Entry 6D4B (X-ray diffraction, 1.45 A resolution); this record covers chains A and B.

[Chain A (and B)]
Protein: Formate dehydrogenase
From: Candida boidinii
Notes: EC 1.17.1.9; chain B of this document is another copy of the same molecule, construct and numbering; everything in this record applies to it too
Reference sequence: A0A0A1EQY0 (A0A0A1EQY0_CANBO); residues 1-364 here = UniProt positions 1-364
Chain sequence (364 residues; numbered 1 to 364; the number before each row is that of its first residue):
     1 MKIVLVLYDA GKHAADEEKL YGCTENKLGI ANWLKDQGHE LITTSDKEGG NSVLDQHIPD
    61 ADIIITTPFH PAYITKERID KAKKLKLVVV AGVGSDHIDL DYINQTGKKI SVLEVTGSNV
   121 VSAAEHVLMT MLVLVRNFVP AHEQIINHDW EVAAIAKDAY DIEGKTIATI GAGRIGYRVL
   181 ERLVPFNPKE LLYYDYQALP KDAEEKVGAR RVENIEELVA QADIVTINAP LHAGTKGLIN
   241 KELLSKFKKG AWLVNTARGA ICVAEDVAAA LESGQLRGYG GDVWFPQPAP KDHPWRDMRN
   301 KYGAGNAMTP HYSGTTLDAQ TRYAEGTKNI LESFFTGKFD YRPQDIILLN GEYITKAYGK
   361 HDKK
Disordered / not traced: 362-364
Construct notes: engineered mutation Ala-123 (Val in A0A0A1EQY0)
Residues lining bound ligands: NAD (nicotinamide-adenine-dinucleotide): Phe-69, Val-93, Gly-94, Asp-96, Asn-119, Val-120, Ala-123, Ile-170, Gly-171, Ala-172, Gly-173, Arg-174, Ile-175, Gly-176, Tyr-194, Asp-195, Tyr-196, Gln-197, Asn-228, Ala-229, Pro-230, His-232, Gly-234, Thr-235, Thr-256, Ala-257, Arg-258, Asp-282, Val-283, His-311, Ser-313, Gly-314, Ala-357, Tyr-358

[How chain A and chain B interact]
Contacting residue pairs - 168 pairs, chain A then chain B:
  Tyr-8(A) / Val-152(B)  hydrophobic
  Tyr-8(A) / Ala-153(B)  hydrophobic
  Ala-10(A) / Glu-151(B)
  Ala-10(A) / Ala-153(B)  hydrophobic
  His-13(A) / Glu-151(B)  salt bridge
  His-13(A) / Ala-153(B)
  His-13(A) / Ala-154(B)
  His-13(A) / Lys-157(B)  hydrogen bond
  Asp-16(A) / Lys-157(B)  salt bridge
  Asp-16(A) / Tyr-302(B)  hydrogen bond (backbone-side chain)
  Glu-17(A) / Lys-157(B)
  Lys-19(A) / Tyr-160(B)
  Leu-20(A) / Ala-153(B)  hydrophobic
  Leu-20(A) / Ala-156(B)  hydrophobic
  Leu-20(A) / Lys-157(B)
  Phe-69(A) / Val-152(B)
  Val-121(A) / Glu-163(B)
  Ser-122(A) / Arg-136(B)  hydrogen bond (backbone-side chain)
  Ser-122(A) / Asp-161(B)  hydrogen bond
  Glu-125(A) / Arg-136(B)  salt bridge
  Glu-125(A) / Asp-161(B)
  Glu-125(A) / Ile-162(B)  hydrogen bond (side chain-backbone)
  Glu-125(A) / Glu-163(B)  hydrogen bond (side chain-backbone)
  His-126(A) / Arg-136(B)
  Leu-128(A) / Phe-186(B)  hydrophobic
  Met-129(A) / Leu-132(B)
  Met-129(A) / Val-133(B)  hydrophobic
  Met-129(A) / Arg-136(B)
  Met-129(A) / Phe-138(B)  hydrophobic
  Leu-132(A) / Met-129(B)
  Val-133(A) / Met-129(B)
  Val-133(A) / Val-133(B)  hydrophobic
  Arg-136(A) / Ser-122(B)  hydrogen bond (side chain-backbone)
  Arg-136(A) / Glu-125(B)  salt bridge
  Arg-136(A) / His-126(B)
  Arg-136(A) / Tyr-312(B)  hydrogen bond (backbone-side chain)
  Arg-136(A) / Ser-313(B)  hydrogen bond (side chain-backbone)
  Arg-136(A) / Thr-316(B)
  Asn-137(A) / Tyr-312(B)
  Phe-138(A) / Met-129(B)  hydrophobic
  Phe-138(A) / Val-133(B)  hydrophobic
  Phe-138(A) / Val-139(B)  hydrophobic
  Phe-138(A) / Ala-307(B)
  Phe-138(A) / Thr-309(B)
  Phe-138(A) / Tyr-312(B)
  Val-139(A) / Phe-138(B)  hydrophobic
  Val-139(A) / His-142(B)
  Ala-141(A) / Thr-309(B)
  Ala-141(A) / Pro-310(B)
  Ala-141(A) / Tyr-312(B)  hydrophobic
  His-142(A) / Val-139(B)
  His-142(A) / Asn-306(B)  hydrogen bond (side chain-backbone)
  His-142(A) / Ala-307(B)
  His-142(A) / Met-308(B)  hydrogen bond (side chain-backbone)
  Glu-143(A) / Ile-146(B)
  Gln-144(A) / Arg-296(B)
  Gln-144(A) / Pro-310(B)
  Ile-145(A) / Trp-284(B)  hydrophobic
  Ile-145(A) / Arg-296(B)  hydrogen bond (backbone-side chain)
  Ile-145(A) / Met-308(B)
  Ile-145(A) / Thr-309(B)
  Ile-145(A) / Pro-310(B)
  Ile-146(A) / Glu-143(B)
  Ile-146(A) / Arg-296(B)
  Ile-146(A) / Arg-299(B)
  His-148(A) / Lys-291(B)
  His-148(A) / Arg-296(B)
  His-148(A) / Asp-297(B)  salt bridge
  Asp-149(A) / Arg-296(B)  hydrogen bond (backbone-side chain)
  Trp-150(A) / Trp-284(B)
  Trp-150(A) / Gln-287(B)
  Trp-150(A) / Pro-288(B)
  Trp-150(A) / Ala-289(B)
  Trp-150(A) / Arg-296(B)
  Trp-150(A) / Pro-310(B)  hydrophobic
  Trp-150(A) / His-311(B)
  Glu-151(A) / Ala-10(B)
  Glu-151(A) / His-13(B)  salt bridge
  Val-152(A) / Tyr-8(B)  hydrophobic
  Val-152(A) / Phe-69(B)
  Val-152(A) / His-311(B)
  Val-152(A) / Thr-315(B)
  Ala-153(A) / Tyr-8(B)  hydrophobic
  Ala-153(A) / Asp-9(B)
  Ala-153(A) / Ala-10(B)  hydrophobic
  Ala-154(A) / His-13(B)
  Ile-155(A) / Tyr-312(B)  hydrophobic
  Ala-156(A) / Thr-315(B)
  Ala-156(A) / Leu-317(B)
  Ala-156(A) / Gln-320(B)
  Lys-157(A) / His-13(B)  hydrogen bond
  Lys-157(A) / Asp-16(B)  salt bridge
  Lys-157(A) / Glu-17(B)
  Lys-157(A) / Leu-20(B)
  Lys-157(A) / Leu-317(B)
  Ala-159(A) / Tyr-312(B)  hydrophobic
  Ala-159(A) / Thr-316(B)
  Ala-159(A) / Leu-317(B)  hydrogen bond (backbone-backbone)
  Tyr-160(A) / Thr-316(B)
  Tyr-160(A) / Leu-317(B)
  Tyr-160(A) / Asp-318(B)
  Asp-161(A) / Ser-122(B)  hydrogen bond
  Asp-161(A) / Glu-125(B)
  Asp-161(A) / Thr-316(B)  hydrogen bond
  Asp-161(A) / Asp-318(B)  hydrogen bond (backbone-side chain)
  Asp-161(A) / Arg-322(B)  salt bridge
  Ile-162(A) / Glu-125(B)  hydrogen bond (backbone-side chain)
  Glu-163(A) / Val-121(B)
  Glu-163(A) / Glu-125(B)  hydrogen bond (backbone-side chain)
  Lys-165(A) / Asp-318(B)  salt bridge
  Glu-181(A) / Pro-185(B)
  Arg-182(A) / Pro-185(B)  hydrogen bond (side chain-backbone)
  Arg-182(A) / Phe-186(B)
  Pro-185(A) / Glu-181(B)
  Pro-185(A) / Arg-182(B)  hydrogen bond (backbone-side chain)
  Pro-185(A) / Pro-185(B)  hydrophobic
  Phe-186(A) / Leu-128(B)  hydrophobic
  Phe-186(A) / Arg-182(B)
  Trp-284(A) / Ile-145(B)  hydrophobic
  Trp-284(A) / Trp-150(B)
  Gln-287(A) / Trp-150(B)
  Pro-288(A) / Trp-150(B)
  Ala-289(A) / Trp-150(B)
  Lys-291(A) / His-148(B)
  Arg-296(A) / Ile-145(B)  hydrogen bond (side chain-backbone)
  Arg-296(A) / Ile-146(B)
  Arg-296(A) / His-148(B)
  Arg-296(A) / Asp-149(B)  hydrogen bond (side chain-backbone)
  Arg-296(A) / Trp-150(B)
  Asp-297(A) / His-148(B)  salt bridge
  Arg-299(A) / Ile-146(B)
  Tyr-302(A) / Asp-16(B)
  Asn-306(A) / His-142(B)  hydrogen bond (backbone-side chain)
  Ala-307(A) / Phe-138(B)
  Ala-307(A) / His-142(B)
  Met-308(A) / His-142(B)  hydrogen bond (backbone-side chain)
  Met-308(A) / Ile-145(B)
  Thr-309(A) / Phe-138(B)
  Thr-309(A) / Ala-141(B)
  Thr-309(A) / Ile-145(B)
  Pro-310(A) / Ala-141(B)
  Pro-310(A) / Gln-144(B)
  Pro-310(A) / Ile-145(B)
  Pro-310(A) / Trp-150(B)  hydrophobic
  His-311(A) / Trp-150(B)
  His-311(A) / Val-152(B)
  Tyr-312(A) / Arg-136(B)  hydrogen bond (side chain-backbone)
  Tyr-312(A) / Asn-137(B)
  Tyr-312(A) / Phe-138(B)
  Tyr-312(A) / Ala-141(B)  hydrophobic
  Tyr-312(A) / Ile-155(B)  hydrophobic
  Tyr-312(A) / Ala-159(B)  hydrophobic
  Ser-313(A) / Arg-136(B)  hydrogen bond (backbone-side chain)
  Thr-315(A) / Val-152(B)
  Thr-315(A) / Ala-156(B)
  Thr-316(A) / Arg-136(B)
  Thr-316(A) / Ala-159(B)
  Thr-316(A) / Tyr-160(B)
  Thr-316(A) / Asp-161(B)  hydrogen bond
  Leu-317(A) / Ala-156(B)
  Leu-317(A) / Lys-157(B)
  Leu-317(A) / Ala-159(B)  hydrogen bond (backbone-backbone)
  Leu-317(A) / Tyr-160(B)
  Asp-318(A) / Tyr-160(B)
  Asp-318(A) / Asp-161(B)  hydrogen bond (side chain-backbone)
  Asp-318(A) / Lys-165(B)  salt bridge
  Gln-320(A) / Ala-156(B)
  Arg-322(A) / Asp-161(B)  salt bridge
Interface residues without a listed pair, chain A (71 interface residues in all): Asp-9, Ala-319
Interface residues without a listed pair, chain B (70 interface residues in all): Ala-319

[In short]
71 residues of chain A face 70 of chain B across their interface, with 31 hydrogen bonds and 12 salt bridges.
Polar pairs include His-13(A)/Glu-151(B), Asp-16(A)/Lys-157(B) and Glu-125(A)/Arg-136(B). Bound to chain A:
NAD.
Both chains are Formate dehydrogenase (Candida boidinii). Entry 6D4B (Crystal structure of Candida boidinii
formate dehydrogenase V123A mutant complexed with NAD+ and azide) was determined by X-ray diffraction together
with 6D4C from the same study.
